Entry 6G8M (X-ray diffraction, 2.70 A resolution); this record covers chains C and D of the 28 polymer chains in the assembly.

Chain C:
Protein: Proteasome subunit alpha type-4
From: Saccharomyces cerevisiae (strain ATCC 204508 / S288c)
Notes: EC 3.4.25.1
Reference sequence: P40303 (PSA4_YEAST); residues -1 to 252 here correspond to UniProt positions 1-254 (UniProt number = residue number + 2)
Amino-acid sequence (254 residues; each row starts with the number of its first residue; numbers below 1 keep their minus sign (Met-1 is residue -1)):
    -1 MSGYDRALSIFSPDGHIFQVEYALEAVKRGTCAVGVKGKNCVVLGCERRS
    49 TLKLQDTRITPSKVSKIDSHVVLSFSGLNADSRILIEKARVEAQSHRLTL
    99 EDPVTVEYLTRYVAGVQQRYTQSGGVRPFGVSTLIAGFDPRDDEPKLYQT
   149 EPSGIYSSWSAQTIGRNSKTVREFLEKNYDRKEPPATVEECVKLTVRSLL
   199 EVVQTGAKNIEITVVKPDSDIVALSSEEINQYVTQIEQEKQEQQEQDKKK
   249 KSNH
Unresolved in the structure: -1 to 0, 241-252
Swiss-Prot annotation at these positions:
  - modified residue: Thr58 (Phosphothreonine)

Chain D:
Protein: Proteasome subunit alpha type-5
From: Saccharomyces cerevisiae (strain ATCC 204508 / S288c)
Notes: EC 3.4.25.1
Reference sequence: P32379 (PSA5_YEAST); residues -7 to 252 here correspond to UniProt positions 1-260 (UniProt number = residue number + 8)
Amino-acid sequence (260 residues; each row starts with the number of its first residue; numbers below 1 keep their minus sign (Met-7 is residue -7)):
    -7 MFLTRSEYDRGVSTFSPEGRLFQVEYSLEAIKLGSTAIGIATKEGVVLGV
    43 EKRATSPLLESDSIEKIVEIDRHIGCAMSGLTADARSMIEHARTAAVTHN
    93 LYYDEDINVESLTQSVCDLALRFGEGASGEERLMSRPFGVALLIAGHDAD
   143 DGYQLFHAEPSGTFYRYNAKAIGSGSEGAQAELLNEWHSSLTLKEAELLV
   193 LKILKQVMEEKLDENNAQLSCITKQDGFKIYDNEKTAELIKELKEKEAAE
   243 SPEEADVEMS
Unresolved in the structure: -7 to 0, 118-124, 243-252

Interface between chain C and chain D:
Contacting residue pairs (63; chain C residue first):
  Asp3(C) with Glu117(D)
  Arg4(C) with Glu117(D)
  Ala5(C) with Val4(D), hydrophobic; Glu117(D); Ser127(D)
  Ser7(C) with Ser127(D), hydrogen bond (backbone-side chain); Arg128(D)
  Ile8(C) with Gln15(D)
  Phe9(C) with Gln15(D); Tyr18(D), hydrophobic; Ser19(D); Ala22(D), hydrophobic; Leu73(D), hydrophobic; Arg128(D); Pro129(D); Gly131(D)
  Ser10(C) with Tyr18(D)
  Pro11(C) with Tyr18(D), hydrophobic; Glu21(D)
  Asp12(C) with Glu21(D)
  Gly13(C) with Tyr18(D); Glu21(D); Ala22(D)
  His14(C) with Leu25(D)
  Ile15(C) with Leu73(D), hydrophobic; Arg128(D)
  Lys35(C) with Glu52(D), salt bridge
  Gln116(C) with Ala75(D); Asp76(D)
  Thr119(C) with Arg128(D), hydrogen bond (backbone-side chain)
  Gln120(C) with Met126(D); Ser127(D), hydrogen bond (backbone-backbone); Arg128(D); Pro129(D); Phe130(D)
  Ser121(C) with Ser127(D)
  Gly122(C) with Ser127(D)
  Ser151(C) with Ala75(D)
  Gly152(C) with Ala75(D)
  Ile153(C) with Thr74(D); Ala75(D)
  Ser155(C) with Leu51(D); Ser55(D)
  Ser156(C) with Leu51(D); Glu52(D), hydrogen bond (backbone-backbone); Ser55(D), hydrogen bond (backbone-side chain)
  Trp157(C) with Thr47(D); Ser48(D); Leu50(D); Leu51(D); Glu52(D)
  Ser158(C) with Leu50(D), hydrogen bond (backbone-backbone); Glu52(D)
  Ala159(C) with Leu50(D)
  Leu173(C) with Leu50(D), hydrophobic
  Glu174(C) with Ser48(D), hydrogen bond; Pro49(D); Leu50(D)
  Tyr177(C) with Leu50(D), hydrophobic
  Arg179(C) with Pro49(D), hydrogen bond (side chain-backbone); Leu50(D); Leu51(D), hydrogen bond (side chain-backbone); Glu52(D)
Other interface residues (no listed pair), chain C (32 interface residues in all): Tyr154, Arg170
Other interface residues (no listed pair), chain D (28 interface residues in all): Asp1, Glu57, Ser79

In short:
The interface between chain C and chain D involves 32 residues on one side and 28 on the other, with 9
hydrogen bonds and 1 salt bridge. Polar contacts include Lys35(C)-Glu52(D), Ser7(C)-Ser127(D) and
Thr119(C)-Arg128(D).
Here chain C is Proteasome subunit alpha type-4 and chain D is Proteasome subunit alpha type-5, both from
Saccharomyces cerevisiae (strain ATCC 204508 / S288c). Entry 6G8M (Yeast 20S proteasome in complex with
Cystargolide B Derivative 1) was determined by X-ray diffraction, deposited together with 6G7F and 6G8N.
